Entry 6RAZ (electron microscopy, 4.46 A resolution (low resolution: residue-level contacts below are approximate; hydrogen-bond / salt-bridge calls are withheld)); this record covers chains X and 6 of the 13 polymer chains in the assembly.

[Chain X]
Molecule: 21-nt DNA strand
Sequence (21 nucleotides; numbered 15 to 35; the number before each row is that of its first residue):
    15 CGTTTTATTT TTTTTTTTAA A

[Chain 6]
Name: DNA replication licensing factor Mcm6
Source organism: Drosophila melanogaster
Notes: EC 3.6.4.12
Reference sequence: Q9V461 (MCM6_DROME); residues 1-817 here = UniProt positions 1-817
Sequence (817 residues; numbered 1 to 817; the number before each row is that of its first residue):
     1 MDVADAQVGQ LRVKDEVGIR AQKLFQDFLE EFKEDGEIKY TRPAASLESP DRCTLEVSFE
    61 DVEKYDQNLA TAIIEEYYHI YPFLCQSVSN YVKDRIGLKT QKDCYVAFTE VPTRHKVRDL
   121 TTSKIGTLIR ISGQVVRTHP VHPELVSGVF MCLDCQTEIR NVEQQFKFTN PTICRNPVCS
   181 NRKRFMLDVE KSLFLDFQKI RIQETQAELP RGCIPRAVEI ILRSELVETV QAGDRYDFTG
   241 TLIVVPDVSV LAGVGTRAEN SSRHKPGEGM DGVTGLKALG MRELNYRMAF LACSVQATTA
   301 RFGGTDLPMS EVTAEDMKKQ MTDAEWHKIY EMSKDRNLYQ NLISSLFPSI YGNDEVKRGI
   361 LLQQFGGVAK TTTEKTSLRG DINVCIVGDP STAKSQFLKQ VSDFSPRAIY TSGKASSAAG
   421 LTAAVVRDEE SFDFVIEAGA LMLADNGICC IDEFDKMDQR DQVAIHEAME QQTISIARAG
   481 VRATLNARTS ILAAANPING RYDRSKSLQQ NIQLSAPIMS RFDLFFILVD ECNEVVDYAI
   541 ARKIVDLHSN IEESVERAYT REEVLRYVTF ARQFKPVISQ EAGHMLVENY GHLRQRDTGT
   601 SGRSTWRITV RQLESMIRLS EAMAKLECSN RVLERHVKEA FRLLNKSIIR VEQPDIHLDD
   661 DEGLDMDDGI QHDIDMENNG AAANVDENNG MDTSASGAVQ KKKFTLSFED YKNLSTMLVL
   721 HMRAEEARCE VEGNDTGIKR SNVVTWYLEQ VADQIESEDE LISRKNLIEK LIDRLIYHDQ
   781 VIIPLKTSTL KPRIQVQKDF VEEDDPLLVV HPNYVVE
Not modelled in the structure: 1-12, 115, 248-285, 298-304, 602-605, 651-817
Residues lining bound ligands:
  - ADP (adenosine-5'-diphosphate): Ser520, Val610, Arg611, Glu614
  - ATP (adenosine-5'-triphosphate): Ile350, Tyr351, Gly352, Pro390, Ser391, Thr392, Ala393, Lys394, Ser395, Gln396, Lys543
Swiss-Prot annotation at these positions:
  - zinc finger: Cys152 to Cys179 (C4-type)
  - motif: Ser520 to Asp523 (Arginine finger)
  - binding site (ATP): Ser391, Thr392, Ala393, Lys394, Ser395, Asn496
  - binding site (ADP): Arg611, Glu614
  - mutagenesis: Thr157 (T157M: In allele 4; homozygous lethal), Gly388 (G388D: In allele 5; homozygous lethal), Lys394 (K394A: Slihgtly reduces complex helicase activity), Met676 (M676K: In allele K1214; eggs exhibit thin shell and flimsy dorsal appendages)
What the authors report for this chain:
  - catalytic residues: Arg521 (citing earlier work)
  - mutagenesis - R521A: decreased catalytic activity

[Chain X / chain 6 interface]
Pairs across the interface (5):
  DT26(X) - Val425(6)
  DT26(X) - Ala479(6)
  DT27(X) - Ala424(6)
  DT27(X) - Val425(6)
  DT27(X) - Arg478(6)
Also at the interface, not in a pair above, chain X (4 interface residues in all): DT25, DT28
Also at the interface, not in a pair above, chain 6 (7 interface residues in all): Ser417, Ala419, Arg427

[Summary]
The interface between chain X and chain 6 involves 4 residues on one side and 7 on the other. Chain 6 binds
ADP and ATP. The paper reports the catalytic residue Arg521(6); R521A of chain 6 reduces catalytic activity.
Chain X is a 21-nt DNA strand and chain 6 is DNA replication licensing factor Mcm6 (Drosophila melanogaster);
the structure, D. melanogaster CMG-DNA, State 2B, was determined by electron microscopy, deposited together
with 6RAW, 6RAX and 6RAY.
